Entry 7E4C (X-ray diffraction, 1.64 A resolution); this record covers chains A and B of the 3 polymer chains in the assembly.

== Chain A (and B) ==
Molecule: Macrophage migration inhibitory factor
Source organism: Homo sapiens
Notes: EC 5.3.2.1, 5.3.3.12; chain B of this document is another copy of the same molecule, construct and numbering; everything in this record applies to it too
UniProtKB: P14174 (MIF_HUMAN); residues 1-114 here correspond to UniProt positions 2-115 (UniProt number = residue number + 1)
Chain sequence (114 residues; numbered 1 to 114; the number before each row is that of its first residue):
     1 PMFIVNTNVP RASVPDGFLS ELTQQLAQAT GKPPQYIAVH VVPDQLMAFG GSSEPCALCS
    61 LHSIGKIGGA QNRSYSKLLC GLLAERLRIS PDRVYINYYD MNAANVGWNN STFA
Ligand contacts: glabridin (GBJ; 4-[(3R)-8,8-dimethyl-3,4-dihydro-2H,8H-pyrano[2,3-f]chromen-3-yl]benzene-1,3-diol): F49, D92, Y95
Curated features (UniProtKB/Swiss-Prot):
  - active site: P1 (Proton acceptor)
  - binding site (substrate): K32, I64, N97
  - modified residue: K77 (N6-acetyllysine)

== How chain A and chain B interact ==
Pairs across the interface - 56 pairs, chain A then chain B:
  N6(A) - H40(B)
  Q45(A) - H40(B)  hydrogen bond
  Q45(A) - V42(B)
  L46(A) - R11(B)
  L46(A) - L19(B)  hydrophobic
  L46(A) - H40(B)
  L46(A) - V41(B)  hydrogen bond (backbone-backbone)
  M47(A) - L19(B)
  M47(A) - V39(B)
  M47(A) - H40(B)
  A48(A) - L19(B)
  A48(A) - A38(B)
  A48(A) - V39(B)  hydrogen bond (backbone-backbone)
  F49(A) - I37(B)
  F49(A) - A38(B)  hydrophobic
  G50(A) - P34(B)
  G50(A) - Q35(B)
  G50(A) - I37(B)  hydrogen bond (backbone-backbone)
  L58(A) - M2(B)  hydrophobic
  L58(A) - A38(B)  hydrophobic
  I67(A) - N105(B)
  N72(A) - A104(B)
  N72(A) - N105(B)
  N72(A) - T112(B)
  R73(A) - N110(B)
  R73(A) - S111(B)
  R73(A) - T112(B)
  S76(A) - G107(B)
  S76(A) - N110(B)
  S76(A) - S111(B)  hydrogen bond (side chain-backbone)
  K77(A) - N110(B)  hydrogen bond (side chain-backbone)
  C80(A) - N109(B)
  C80(A) - N110(B)  hydrogen bond (side chain-backbone)
  P91(A) - N109(B)  hydrogen bond (backbone-backbone)
  P91(A) - N110(B)
  D92(A) - W108(B)  hydrogen bond (backbone-side chain)
  V94(A) - G107(B)
  V94(A) - W108(B)
  V94(A) - N109(B)
  Y95(A) - P1(B)
  Y95(A) - M2(B)  hydrophobic
  Y95(A) - Y36(B)  hydrogen bond (side chain-backbone)
  Y95(A) - G107(B)
  Y95(A) - W108(B)
  Y95(A) - F113(B)  hydrophobic
  I96(A) - N105(B)
  I96(A) - V106(B)
  I96(A) - G107(B)  hydrogen bond (backbone-backbone)
  N97(A) - M2(B)
  N97(A) - H62(B)
  N97(A) - M101(B)
  N97(A) - N105(B)
  N97(A) - V106(B)
  Y98(A) - N105(B)  hydrogen bond (backbone-backbone)
  Y98(A) - G107(B)
  Y99(A) - H62(B)  hydrogen bond
Also at the interface, not in a pair above, chain A (26 interface residues in all): G51, S53, G69, R93
Also at the interface, not in a pair above, chain B (28 interface residues in all): V14, S20, T23

== In short ==
Chain A and chain B form an interface of 26 and 28 residues respectively; the contacts include 13 hydrogen
bonds. Polar contacts include Q45(A)-H40(B), S76(A)-S111(B) and K77(A)-N110(B). Chain A binds glabridin.
UniProt lists active-site residue P1(A) and 3 substrate-binding residues on chain A.
Both chains are Macrophage migration inhibitory factor (Homo sapiens). Entry 7E4C (Crystal structure of MIF
bound to compound11) was determined by X-ray diffraction (same publication as 7E45, 7E47, 7E49, 7E4A and
7E4B).
